6LQH - chains E and e of the 18 polymer chains in the assembly; structure by electron microscopy, 2.94 A resolution.

[Chain E]
Molecule: Curli production assembly/transport component CsgG
Source organism: Escherichia coli K-12
Reference sequence: P0AEA2 (CSGG_ECOLI); residue numbers follow UniProt; this construct covers 1-277
Chain sequence (285 residues; row label = number of the first residue in the row):
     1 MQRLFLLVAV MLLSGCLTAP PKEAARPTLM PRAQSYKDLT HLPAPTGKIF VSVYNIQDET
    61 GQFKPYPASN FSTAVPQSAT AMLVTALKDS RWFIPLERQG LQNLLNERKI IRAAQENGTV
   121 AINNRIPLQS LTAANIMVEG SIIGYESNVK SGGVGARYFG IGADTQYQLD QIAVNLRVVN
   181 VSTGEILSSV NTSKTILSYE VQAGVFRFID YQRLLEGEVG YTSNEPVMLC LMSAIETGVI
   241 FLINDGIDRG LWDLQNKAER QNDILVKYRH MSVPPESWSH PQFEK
Not modelled in the structure: 1-46, 253-285
Sequence notes: expression tag (278-285)
UniProt features mapped onto this chain:
  - lipidation: Cys16 (N-palmitoyl cysteine)

[Chain e]
Molecule: Curli production assembly/transport component CsgF
Source organism: Escherichia coli K-12
Reference sequence: P0AE98 (CSGF_ECOLI); residues 1-138 here = UniProt positions 1-138
Chain sequence (144 residues; numbered 1 to 144; the number before each row is that of its first residue):
     1 MRVKHAVVLL MLISPLSWAG TMTFQFRNPN FGGNPNNGAF LLNSAQAQNS YKDPSYNDDF
    61 GIETPSALDN FTQAIQSQIL GGLLSNINTG KPGRMVTNDY IVDIANRDGQ LQLNVTDRKT
   121 GQTSTIQVSG LQNNSTDFHH HHHH
Not modelled in the structure: 1-19, 54-144
Sequence notes: expression tag (139-144)
Reported in the primary citation:
  - mutagenesis - N43R: decreased growth

[Interface between chain E and chain e]
Residue-residue contacts (42):
  Asn148(E) - Gly20(e)  hydrogen bond (side chain-backbone)
  Phe159(E) - Gln48(e)
  Gly160(E) - Gln48(e)
  Asp164(E) - Arg27(e)  salt bridge
  Gln166(E) - Met22(e)
  Gln168(E) - Gly20(e)  hydrogen bond (side chain-backbone)
  Gln168(E) - Met22(e)
  Asp170(E) - Gly20(e)  hydrogen bond (side chain-backbone)
  Ser198(E) - Gly20(e)  hydrogen bond (side chain-backbone)
  Ser198(E) - Met22(e)
  Tyr199(E) - Met22(e)
  Glu200(E) - Met22(e)
  Glu200(E) - Arg27(e)  salt bridge
  Gln202(E) - Phe24(e)
  Gln202(E) - Gln25(e)  hydrogen bond (side chain-backbone)
  Gln202(E) - Arg27(e)
  Phe206(E) - Asn28(e)
  Phe206(E) - Leu41(e)
  Phe206(E) - Leu42(e)
  Phe206(E) - Ala45(e)
  Phe208(E) - Ala45(e)
  Phe208(E) - Gln46(e)
  Phe208(E) - Asn49(e)
  Phe208(E) - Tyr51(e)
  Ile209(E) - Tyr51(e)  hydrogen bond (backbone-side chain)
  Asp210(E) - Tyr51(e)
  Tyr211(E) - Asn49(e)
  Tyr211(E) - Tyr51(e)
  Tyr211(E) - Lys52(e)
  Tyr211(E) - Asp53(e)
  Glu216(E) - Asn28(e)
  Glu216(E) - Asn30(e)  hydrogen bond
  Glu216(E) - Phe31(e)
  Glu218(E) - Phe26(e)
  Glu218(E) - Arg27(e)  hydrogen bond (side chain-backbone)
  Glu218(E) - Phe31(e)
  Gly220(E) - Phe24(e)
  Thr222(E) - Met22(e)
  Thr222(E) - Phe24(e)  hydrogen bond (side chain-backbone)
  Asn224(E) - Gly20(e)
  Asn224(E) - Thr21(e)
  Asn224(E) - Met22(e)  hydrogen bond (side chain-backbone)
Interface residues without a listed pair, chain E (28 interface residues in all): Ser147, Arg157, Tyr167, Arg207, Leu214, Gly217, Tyr221
Interface residues without a listed pair, chain e (21 interface residues in all): Thr23, Ser44

[Summary]
Chain E and chain e form an interface of 28 and 21 residues respectively; the contacts include 10 hydrogen
bonds and 2 salt bridges. Polar pairs include Asp164(E)-Arg27(e), Glu200(E)-Arg27(e) and Asn148(E)-Gly20(e).
From the paper: N43R of chain e reduces growth.
Here chain E is Curli production assembly/transport component CsgG and chain e is Curli production
assembly/transport component CsgF, both from Escherichia coli K-12. Entry 6LQH (High resolution architecture
of curli complex) was determined by electron microscopy (same publication as 6LQJ and 7BRM).
